7RTK - chains B and C of the 4 polymer chains in the assembly; structure by X-ray diffraction, 2.50 A resolution.

Chain B:
Protein: LYR motif-containing protein 4
Organism: Homo sapiens
UniProtKB: Q9HD34 (LYRM4_HUMAN); residues 1-91 here = UniProt positions 1-91
Sequence (91 residues; numbered 1 to 91; the number before each row is that of its first residue):
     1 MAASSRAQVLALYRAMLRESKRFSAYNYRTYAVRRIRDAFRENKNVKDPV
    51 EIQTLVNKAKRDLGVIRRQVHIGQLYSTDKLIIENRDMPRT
Unresolved in the structure: 1, 86-91
Differences from the reference sequence: variant Ala11 (Ser in Q9HD34)
Small-molecule neighbours:
  - S-dodecanoyl-4'-phosphopantetheine (8Q1; S-[2-({N-[(2R)-2-hydroxy-3,3-dimethyl-4-(phosphonooxy)butanoyl]-beta-alanyl}amino)ethyl] dodecanethioate): Arg6, Val9, Leu10, Met16, Tyr31, Ala32, Arg35, Ile36, Ala39, Phe40, Asn43, Lys44, Val46, Ile52, Leu55, Val56, Ala59, Asp62, Ile66
  - EDT ({[-(bis-carboxymethyl-amino)-ethyl]-carboxymethyl-amino}-acetic acid): Lys21, Tyr26, Arg29, Thr30, Val33, Lys80, Ile83, Glu84

Chain C:
Protein: Acyl carrier protein
Organism: Escherichia coli
UniProtKB: B7MJ81 (ACP_ECO45); residues 1-77 here correspond to UniProt positions 2-78 (UniProt number = residue number + 1)
Sequence (77 residues; row label = number of the first residue in the row):
     1 STIEERVKKIIGEQLGVKQEEVTNNASFVEDLGADSLDTVELVMALEEEF
    51 DTEIPDEEAEKITTVQAAIDYINGHQA
Unresolved in the structure: 1, 77
Swiss-Prot annotation at these positions:
  - modified residue: Ser36 (O-(pantetheine 4'-phosphoryl)serine)
Glycans and other covalent adducts: S-dodecanoyl-4'-phosphopantetheine (8Q1) linked to Ser36

Chain B / chain C interface:
Contacting residue pairs - 17 pairs, chain B then chain C:
  Arg6(B) - Ser36(C)
  Leu10(B) - Ser36(C)
  Tyr13(B) - Leu37(C)
  Tyr13(B) - Val40(C)  hydrophobic
  Tyr13(B) - Glu41(C)  hydrogen bond
  Arg14(B) - Met44(C)
  Arg14(B) - Glu47(C)  salt bridge
  Arg14(B) - Ile54(C)  hydrogen bond (side chain-backbone)
  Arg14(B) - Asp56(C)  salt bridge
  Leu17(B) - Met44(C)  hydrophobic
  Arg18(B) - Met44(C)
  Arg18(B) - Glu47(C)  salt bridge
  Lys21(B) - Met44(C)
  Arg37(B) - Glu41(C)  salt bridge
  Phe40(B) - Leu37(C)
  Arg41(B) - Asp35(C)  salt bridge
  Lys44(B) - Asp35(C)  salt bridge
Other interface residues (no listed pair), chain C (10 interface residues in all): Asp38

In short:
11 residues of chain B face 10 of chain C across their interface; the contacts include 2 hydrogen bonds and 6
salt bridges. Polar pairs include Arg14(B)-Glu47(C), Arg14(B)-Asp56(C) and Arg18(B)-Glu47(C). Chain B binds
compound EDT and S-dodecanoyl-4'-phosphopantetheine. S-dodecanoyl-4'-phosphopantetheine is covalently linked
to Ser36(C).
Here chain B is LYR motif-containing protein 4 (Homo sapiens) and chain C is Acyl carrier protein (Escherichia
coli). Entry 7RTK (Structure of the (NIAU)2 complex with N-terminal mutation of ISCU2 Y35D at 2.5 A
resolution) was determined by X-ray diffraction.
